PDB entry 8D6C | X-ray diffraction, 2.20 A resolution | chain A

== Chain A ==
Molecule: Membrane-associated tyrosine- and threonine-specific cdc2-inhibitory kinase
Organism: Homo sapiens
Notes: EC 2.7.11.1; fragment: kinase domain
UniProtKB: Q99640 (PMYT1_HUMAN); residues 75-362 here = UniProt positions 75-362
Chain sequence (311 residues; row label = number of the first residue in the row):
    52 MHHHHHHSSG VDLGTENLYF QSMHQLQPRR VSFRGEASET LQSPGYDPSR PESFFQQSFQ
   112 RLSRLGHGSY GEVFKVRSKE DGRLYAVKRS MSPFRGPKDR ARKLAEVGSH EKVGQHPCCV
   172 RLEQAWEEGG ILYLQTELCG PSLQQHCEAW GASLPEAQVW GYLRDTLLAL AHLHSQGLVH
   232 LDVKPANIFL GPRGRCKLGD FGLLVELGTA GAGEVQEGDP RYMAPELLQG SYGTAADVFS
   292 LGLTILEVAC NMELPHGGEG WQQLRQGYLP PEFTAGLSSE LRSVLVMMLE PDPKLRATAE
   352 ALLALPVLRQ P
Not modelled in the structure: 52-77, 86-88, 92-93, 261-264
Sequence notes: initiating methionine (52); expression tag (53-74)
Small-molecule neighbours: QGR ((1P)-2-amino-6-bromo-1-(3-hydroxy-2,6-dimethylphenyl)-1H-pyrrolo[2,3-b]quinoxaline-3-carboxamide): Leu116, Gly117, Tyr121, Val124, Ala137, Val138, Lys139, Glu157, His161, Val171, Leu185, Thr187, Glu188, Leu189, Cys190, Gly191, Gln196, Phe240, Gly250, Asp251, Phe252
Swiss-Prot annotation at these positions:
  - active site: Asp233 (Proton acceptor)
  - binding site (ATP): Leu116 to Val124, Lys139
  - binding site (Mg(2+)): Asn238, Asp251, Gly253
  - modified residue (Phosphoserine): Ser94, Ser120, Ser143, Ser160
  - mutagenesis: Asn238 (N238A: Loss of kinase activity), Asp251 (D251A: Loss of kinase activity)
From the paper describing this entry:
  - binding site for QGR: Val124, Thr187, Glu188, Cys190, Gly191
  - specificity-determining residues: Thr187 (proposed by the authors, not directly observed)

== Summary ==
Chain A binds compound QGR. Curated annotation (UniProt) lists active-site residue Asp233, 10 ATP-binding
residues, 3 Mg2+-binding residues and 2 mutagenesis sites. The paper reports a binding site for QGR at Val124,
Thr187 and Glu188 among others; the specificity determinant Thr187.
Chain A is Membrane-associated tyrosine- and threonine-specific cdc2-inhibitory kinase (Homo sapiens); the
structure, Crystal Structure of Human Myt1 Kinase domain Bounded with compound 28, was determined by X-ray
diffraction together with 8D6D, 8D6E and 8D6F from the same study.
